Entry 1ZKM (X-ray diffraction, 2.95 A resolution); this record covers chains A and B.

== Chain A (and B) ==
Protein: Adenylyltransferase thiF
Source organism: Escherichia coli
Notes: EC 2.7.7.-; chain B of this document is another copy of the same molecule, construct and numbering; everything in this record applies to it too
UniProtKB: P30138 (THIF_ECOLI); residues 1-251 here = UniProt positions 1-251
Amino-acid sequence (253 residues; numbered -1 to 251; the number before each row is that of its first residue; numbers below 1 keep their minus sign (Gly-1 is residue -1)):
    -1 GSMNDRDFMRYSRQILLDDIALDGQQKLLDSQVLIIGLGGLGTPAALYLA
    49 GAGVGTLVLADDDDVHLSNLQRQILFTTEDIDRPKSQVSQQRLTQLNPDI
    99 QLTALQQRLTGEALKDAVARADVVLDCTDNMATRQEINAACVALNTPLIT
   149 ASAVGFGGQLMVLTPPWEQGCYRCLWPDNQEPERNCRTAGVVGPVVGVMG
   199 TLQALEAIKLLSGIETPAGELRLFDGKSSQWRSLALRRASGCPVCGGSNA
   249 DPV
Unresolved in the structure: -1 to 0, 245-251 (chain B: -1 to 0, 175-186, 244-251)
Sequence notes: cloning artifact (-1 to 0)
Ion coordination: Zn2+: Cys169, Cys172, Cys240
Curated features (UniProtKB/Swiss-Prot):
  - active site: Cys184 (Glycyl persulfide ester intermediate)
  - binding site (ATP): Arg11, Gly38, Asp59, Arg70, Lys83, Leu107, Asp127 to Thr131
  - binding site (Zn(2+)): Cys169, Cys172, Cys240, Cys243
  - cross-link: Cys184 (Glycyl cysteine dithioester (Cys-Gly) (interchain with G-Cter in ThiS))
  - mutagenesis: Trp174 (W174A: No adenylation of ThiS), Cys184 (C184S: No cross-link formed with ThiS. No effect on ThiS thiocarboxylate formation in vitro. Does not support growth)

== Chain A / chain B interface ==
Residue-residue contacts (120):
  Arg4(A) with Leu65(B)
  Met7(A) with Ser66(B)
  Arg8(A) with Leu65(B); Ser66(B); Leu68(B); Gln69(B); Thr76(B)
  Arg11(A) with Ser66(B); Gln69(B); Arg70(B); Ala187(B); Gly188(B); Val189(B), hydrogen bond (backbone-backbone)
  Gln12(A) with Gln69(B)
  Leu15(A) with Gly153(B); Gly188(B); Val189(B); Val190(B), hydrophobic
  Asp17(A) with Phe154(B); Lys225(B), salt bridge
  Pro42(A) with Tyr46(B)
  Leu45(A) with Ile72(B), hydrophobic
  Tyr46(A) with Pro42(B); Arg70(B); Ile72(B); Gly191(B); Pro192(B); Gly195(B)
  Gly49(A) with Leu68(B); Gln69(B)
  Leu65(A) with Arg4(B); Met7(B), hydrophobic; Arg8(B)
  Ser66(A) with Met7(B); Arg11(B)
  Leu68(A) with Arg8(B); Gly49(B); Leu94(B)
  Gln69(A) with Arg8(B); Arg11(B); Gln12(B); Gly49(B)
  Arg70(A) with Arg11(B); Tyr46(B)
  Ile72(A) with Leu45(B), hydrophobic; Tyr46(B), hydrophobic; Ile72(B), hydrophobic
  Leu73(A) with Arg90(B), hydrogen bond (backbone-side chain)
  Phe74(A) with Leu94(B)
  Thr75(A) with Gln93(B), hydrogen bond (side chain-backbone); Leu94(B)
  Thr76(A) with Arg8(B); Gln93(B), hydrogen bond (backbone-backbone); Leu94(B); Pro96(B)
  Glu77(A) with Gln93(B)
  Arg90(A) with Ile72(B); Leu73(B), hydrogen bond (side chain-backbone); Thr75(B); Arg90(B)
  Gln93(A) with Thr75(B); Thr76(B), hydrogen bond (backbone-backbone); Glu77(B)
  Leu94(A) with Leu68(B); Phe74(B); Thr75(B); Thr76(B)
  Pro96(A) with Thr76(B)
  Gly153(A) with Leu15(B)
  Phe154(A) with Asp17(B); Ile212(B), hydrophobic
  Ala187(A) with Leu14(B)
  Gly188(A) with Arg11(B); Leu15(B)
  Val189(A) with Arg11(B), hydrogen bond (backbone-backbone); Leu15(B)
  Val190(A) with Leu15(B), hydrophobic; Leu203(B), hydrophobic
  Gly191(A) with Tyr46(B)
  Pro192(A) with Thr199(B); Ala202(B), hydrophobic; Leu203(B), hydrophobic; Ile206(B)
  Val193(A) with Leu203(B), hydrophobic
  Gly195(A) with Tyr46(B)
  Val196(A) with Val196(B); Thr199(B); Leu200(B), hydrophobic
  Thr199(A) with Pro192(B); Val196(B)
  Leu200(A) with Val196(B), hydrophobic; Phe222(B), hydrophobic
  Leu203(A) with Pro192(B), hydrophobic; Gly224(B)
  Glu204(A) with Ser227(B), hydrogen bond
  Ile206(A) with Pro192(B)
  Lys207(A) with Phe154(B); Gly224(B), hydrogen bond (side chain-backbone); Lys225(B), hydrogen bond (side chain-backbone); Ser227(B), hydrogen bond
  Ile212(A) with Phe154(B), hydrophobic; Lys225(B)
  Glu213(A) with Lys225(B)
  Thr214(A) with Lys225(B); Ser227(B)
  Pro215(A) with Lys225(B); Ser226(B)
  Arg220(A) with Ser227(B), hydrogen bond
  Phe222(A) with Leu200(B), hydrophobic; Leu203(B), hydrophobic
  Gly224(A) with Leu203(B); Lys207(B), hydrogen bond (backbone-side chain)
  Lys225(A) with Asp17(B), salt bridge; Lys207(B), hydrogen bond (backbone-side chain); Glu213(B)
  Ser226(A) with Pro215(B)
  Ser227(A) with Glu204(B), hydrogen bond; Lys207(B), hydrogen bond; Arg220(B)
  Trp229(A) with Trp229(B)
Other interface residues (no listed pair), chain A (61 interface residues in all): Ser10, Leu14, Ile18, Gly38, Ala50, Ala202, Gln228
Other interface residues (no listed pair), chain B (62 interface residues in all): Ser10, Ile18, Gly38, Ala50, Asn95, Val193, Thr214, Glu218

== Overview ==
Chain A and chain B form an interface of 61 and 62 residues respectively, with 16 hydrogen bonds and 2 salt
bridges. Polar pairs include Asp17(A)-Lys225(B), Leu73(A)-Arg90(B) and Thr75(A)-Gln93(B).
Chain A and chain B are both Adenylyltransferase thiF (Escherichia coli); the structure, Structural Analysis
of Escherichia Coli ThiF, was determined by X-ray diffraction (same publication as 1ZFN).
